Entry 4CC0 (X-ray diffraction, 2.32 A resolution); this record covers chain A.

== Chain A ==
Protein: Protein jagged-1
Organism: Homo sapiens
UniProtKB: P78504 (JAG1_HUMAN); residues 32-335 here = UniProt positions 32-335
Chain sequence (312 residues; each row starts with the number of its first residue):
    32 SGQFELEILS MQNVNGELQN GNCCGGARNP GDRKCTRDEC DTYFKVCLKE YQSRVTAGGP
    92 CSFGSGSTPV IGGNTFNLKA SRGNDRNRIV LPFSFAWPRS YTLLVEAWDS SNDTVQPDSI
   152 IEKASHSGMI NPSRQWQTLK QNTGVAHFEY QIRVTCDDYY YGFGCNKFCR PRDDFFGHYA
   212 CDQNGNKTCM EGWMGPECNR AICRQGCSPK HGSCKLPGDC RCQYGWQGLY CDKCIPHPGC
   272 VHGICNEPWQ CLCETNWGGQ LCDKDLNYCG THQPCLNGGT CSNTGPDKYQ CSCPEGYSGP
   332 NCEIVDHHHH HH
Disordered / not traced: 338-343
Sequence notes: expression tag (336-343)
Modified positions: Asn217 (glycosylation site); Thr311 (glycosylation site)
Disulfides: Cys54-Cys66, Cys55-Cys71, Cys78-Cys92, Cys187-Cys196, Cys200-Cys212, Cys220-Cys229, Cys234-Cys245, Cys238-Cys251, Cys253-Cys262, Cys265-Cys276, Cys271-Cys282, Cys284-Cys293, Cys300-Cys312, Cys306-Cys322, Cys324-Cys333
Bound ions: Ca2+: Asp72, Asp140, Ser141
Ligand contacts:
  - alpha-L-fucopyranose (FUC): Gly309, Gly310, Thr311, Ser323, Cys324, Pro325
  - N-acetylglucosamine (NAG; 2-acetamido-2-deoxy-beta-D-glucopyranose): Lys198, Asn215, Asn217
What the authors report for this chain:
  - Ca2+ coordination: Asp72, Asp140, Ser141
  - mutagenesis - D140A/D144A: abolished stability in response to calcium
  - mutagenesis - D140A/D144A: decreased binding to liposomes
  - mutagenesis - D140A/D144A: abolished signaling in response to Notch-1
  - mutagenesis - F207A: unchanged binding to liposomes
  - mutagenesis - D140A/D144A: unchanged binding to Notch-1
  - mutagenesis - F207A: abolished signaling in response to Notch

== In short ==
N-acetylglucosamine is covalently linked to Asn217. Covalently linked alpha-L-fucopyranose: at Thr311. Asp72,
Asp140 and Ser141 coordinate Ca2+. From the paper: D140A/D144A abolish stability in response to calcium; Ca2+
coordination by Asp72, Asp140 and Ser141.
Chain A is Protein jagged-1 (Homo sapiens); the structure, Notch ligand, Jagged-1, contains an N-terminal C2
domain, was determined by X-ray diffraction, deposited together with 4CBZ and 4CC1.
